3IK8 - chain A; structure by X-ray diffraction, 1.85 A resolution.

[Chain A]
Protein: Peptidyl-prolyl cis-trans isomerase NIMA-interacting 1
Source organism: Homo sapiens
Notes: EC 5.2.1.8; fragment: pin1 ppiase domain
UniProtKB: Q13526 (PIN1_HUMAN); numbering as in UniProt (aligned over 45-163)
Amino-acid sequence (123 residues; each row starts with the number of its first residue):
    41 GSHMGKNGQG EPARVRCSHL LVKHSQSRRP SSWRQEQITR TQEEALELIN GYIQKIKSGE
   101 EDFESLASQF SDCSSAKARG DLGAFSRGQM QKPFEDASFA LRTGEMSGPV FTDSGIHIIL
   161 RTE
Unresolved in the structure: 41-50
Construct notes: expression tag (41-44); engineered mutation Gln-77 (Lys in Q13526), Gln-82 (Lys in Q13526)
Swiss-Prot annotation at these positions:
  - modified residue: Lys-46 (N6-acetyllysine), Ser-71 (Phosphoserine), Ser-108 (Phosphoserine)
  - mutagenesis: Lys-63 (K63A: Loss of peptidyl-prolyl cis/trans isomerase activity. No effect on the interaction with IRAK3/IRAK-M. Abolishes IL33-mediated increase of IRAK3/IRAK-M protein levels), Ser-71 (S71D/E: Loss of peptidyl-prolyl cis/trans isomerase activity, nuclear localization and cellular function), Cys-113 (C113A: Loss of peptidyl-prolyl cis/trans isomerase activity; decrease in DNA repair of double-strand breaks by homologous recombination slightly less efficient than that observed with wild-type ...)

[Summary]
UniProt lists 3 mutagenesis sites.
Chain A is Peptidyl-prolyl cis-trans isomerase NIMA-interacting 1 (Homo sapiens); the structure,
Structure-Based Design of Novel PIN1 Inhibitors (I), was determined by X-ray diffraction (same publication as
3IKD).
